PDB entry 1H2N | X-ray diffraction, 2.84 A resolution | chain A

[Chain A]
Molecule: Hypoxia-inducible factor 1-alpha inhibitor
From: Homo sapiens
Notes: EC 1.14.11.16
UniProt: Q9NWT6 (HIF1N_HUMAN); residues 1-349 here = UniProt positions 1-349
Chain sequence (349 residues; row label = number of the first residue in the row):
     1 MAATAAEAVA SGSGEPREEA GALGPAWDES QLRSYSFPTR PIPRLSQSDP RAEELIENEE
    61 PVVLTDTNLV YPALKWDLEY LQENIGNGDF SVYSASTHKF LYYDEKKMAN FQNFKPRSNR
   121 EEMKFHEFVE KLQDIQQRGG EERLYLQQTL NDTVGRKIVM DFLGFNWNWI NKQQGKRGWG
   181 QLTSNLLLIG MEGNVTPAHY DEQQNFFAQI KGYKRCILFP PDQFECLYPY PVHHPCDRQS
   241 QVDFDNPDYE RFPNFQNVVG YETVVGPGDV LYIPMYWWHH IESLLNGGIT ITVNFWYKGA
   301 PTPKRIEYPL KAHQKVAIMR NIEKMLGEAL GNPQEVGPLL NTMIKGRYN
Unresolved in the structure: 1-14, 304-306
Swiss-Prot annotation at these positions:
  - binding site (2-oxoglutarate): Tyr-145, Thr-196, Asn-205, Lys-214, Asn-294
  - binding site (substrate): Asp-152, Gln-181 to Thr-183, Asp-201 to Gln-203, Arg-238, Gln-239, Ala-300, Asn-321
  - binding site (Fe cation): His-199, Asp-201, His-279
  - site: Leu-340 (Important for dimer formation)
  - modified residue: Ala-2 (N-acetylalanine)
Ion coordination: Fe2+: His-199, Asp-201, His-279 (together with 2-oxoglutaric acid)
Residues lining bound ligands:
  - 2-oxoglutaric acid (AKG): Tyr-145, Leu-188, Thr-196, His-199, Asp-201, Asn-205, Phe-207, Lys-214, His-279, Ile-281, Asn-294, Trp-296
  - 2-oxoglutaric acid: Tyr-145, Leu-188, Thr-196, His-199, Asp-201, Asn-205, Phe-207, Lys-214, His-279, Ile-281, Asn-294, Trp-296

[Overview]
Ligands of chain A: 2-oxoglutaric acid. His-199, Asp-201 and His-279 coordinate Fe2+. Curated annotation
(UniProt) lists 5 residues binding 2-oxoglutarate, 11 substrate-binding residues and 3 Fe cation-binding
residues.
Chain A is Hypoxia-inducible factor 1-alpha inhibitor (Homo sapiens); the structure, Factor Inhibiting HIF-1
alpha, was determined by X-ray diffraction, deposited together with 1H2K, 1H2L and 1H2M.
